6IYF - chains A and B; structure by X-ray diffraction, 1.76 A resolution.

# Chain A (and B)
Molecule: Stimulator of interferon genes protein
Organism: Sus scrofa
Notes: chain B of this document is another copy of the same molecule, construct and numbering; everything in this record applies to it too
Reference sequence: B8XX90 (STING_PIG); residues 152-342 here = UniProt positions 152-342
Chain sequence (201 residues; numbered 150 to 350; the number before each row is that of its first residue):
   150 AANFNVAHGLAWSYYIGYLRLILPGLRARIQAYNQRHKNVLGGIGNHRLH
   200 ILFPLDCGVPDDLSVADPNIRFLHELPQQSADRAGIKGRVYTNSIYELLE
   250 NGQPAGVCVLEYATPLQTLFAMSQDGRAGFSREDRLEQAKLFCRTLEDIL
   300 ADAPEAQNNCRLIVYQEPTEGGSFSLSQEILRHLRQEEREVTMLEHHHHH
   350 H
Unresolved in the structure: 318-319, 339-350 (chain B: 150, 233-237, 275-277, 319, 339-350)
Sequence notes: expression tag (150-151, 343-350); conflict E260 (Gly in B8XX90)
UniProt features mapped onto this chain:
  - region: E339 to M342 (C-terminal tail (CTT))
  - binding site (2',3'-cGAMP): S162, Y167, R238, T263
  - binding site (3',3'-c-di-GMP): S162, Y167, R238 to T241, T263
  - binding site (2',3'-cUAMP): Y167, R238, T263
  - cross-link: K236 (Glycyl lysine isopeptide (Lys-Gly) (interchain with G-Cter in ubiquitin))
Residues lining bound ligands: 2BA ((2R,3R,3aS,5R,7aR,9R,10R,10aS,12R,14aR)-2,9-bis(6-amino-9H-purin-9-yl)octahydro-2H,7H-difuro[3,2-d:3',2'-j][1,3,7,9,2,8 ]tetraoxadiphosphacyclododecine-3,5,10,12-tetrol 5,12-dioxide): S162, Y163, G166, Y167, I235, R238, V239, Y240, T263, P264, T267

# Interface between chain A and chain B
Pairs across the interface (52):
  A150(A) - W161(B)  hydrophobic
  N152(A) - H157(B)
  N152(A) - W161(B)
  F153(A) - W161(B)  hydrophobic
  N154(A) - H157(B)
  V155(A) - H157(B)
  V155(A) - G158(B)
  V155(A) - W161(B)
  H157(A) - A151(B)  hydrogen bond (side chain-backbone)
  H157(A) - N154(B)
  H157(A) - V155(B)
  G158(A) - V155(B)
  G158(A) - L159(B)
  L159(A) - G158(B)
  L159(A) - S162(B)
  W161(A) - N152(B)
  W161(A) - F153(B)  hydrophobic
  W161(A) - V155(B)
  W161(A) - T267(B)
  W161(A) - M271(B)  hydrophobic
  S162(A) - L159(B)
  S162(A) - T267(B)
  I165(A) - T267(B)
  I165(A) - A270(B)  hydrophobic
  R169(A) - A270(B)
  D231(A) - D210(B)
  R232(A) - D210(B)  salt bridge
  R232(A) - T263(B)
  R232(A) - Q266(B)  hydrogen bond
  A233(A) - V208(B)  hydrophobic
  A233(A) - P209(B)
  A233(A) - D210(B)  hydrogen bond (backbone-side chain)
  A233(A) - E260(B)
  A233(A) - Y261(B)  hydrogen bond (backbone-backbone)
  A233(A) - T263(B)
  G234(A) - D210(B)  hydrogen bond (backbone-backbone)
  G234(A) - L212(B)
  G234(A) - S243(B)
  G234(A) - Y245(B)  hydrogen bond (backbone-side chain)
  I235(A) - T241(B)
  I235(A) - S243(B)
  I235(A) - E260(B)
  K236(A) - F221(B)
  K236(A) - S243(B)  hydrogen bond (backbone-side chain)
  K236(A) - Y245(B)
  R238(A) - T263(B)
  T263(A) - R238(B)
  T267(A) - I165(B)
  A270(A) - I165(B)  hydrophobic
  M271(A) - I165(B)  hydrophobic
  R276(A) - W161(B)
  R276(A) - D301(B)  salt bridge
Interface residues without a listed pair, chain A (27 interface residues in all): G166, G237, D274
Interface residues without a listed pair, chain B (35 interface residues in all): G166, Y167, R169, D211, L259, D297, I298

# In short
27 residues of chain A and 35 residues of chain B are in contact; the contacts include 7 hydrogen bonds and 2
salt bridges. Among the polar pairs are R232(A)-D210(B), R276(A)-D301(B) and H157(A)-A151(B). Ligands of chain
A: compound 2BA.
Chain A and chain B are both Stimulator of interferon genes protein (Sus scrofa); the structure, Structure of
pSTING complex, was determined by X-ray diffraction, deposited together with 6A03, 6A04, 6A05 and 6A06.
